Entry 8DEF (electron microscopy, 4.20 A resolution (low resolution: residue-level contacts below are approximate; hydrogen-bond / salt-bridge calls are withheld)); this record covers chains G and K of the 10 polymer chains in the assembly.

Chain G (and K):
Molecule: Spike glycoprotein E2
Organism: Western equine encephalitis virus
Notes: chain K of this document is another copy of the same molecule, construct and numbering; everything in this record applies to it too
UniProtKB: P13897 (POLS_WEEV); residues 4-421 here correspond to UniProt positions 320-737 (UniProt number = residue number + 316)
Chain sequence (418 residues; row label = number of the first residue in the row):
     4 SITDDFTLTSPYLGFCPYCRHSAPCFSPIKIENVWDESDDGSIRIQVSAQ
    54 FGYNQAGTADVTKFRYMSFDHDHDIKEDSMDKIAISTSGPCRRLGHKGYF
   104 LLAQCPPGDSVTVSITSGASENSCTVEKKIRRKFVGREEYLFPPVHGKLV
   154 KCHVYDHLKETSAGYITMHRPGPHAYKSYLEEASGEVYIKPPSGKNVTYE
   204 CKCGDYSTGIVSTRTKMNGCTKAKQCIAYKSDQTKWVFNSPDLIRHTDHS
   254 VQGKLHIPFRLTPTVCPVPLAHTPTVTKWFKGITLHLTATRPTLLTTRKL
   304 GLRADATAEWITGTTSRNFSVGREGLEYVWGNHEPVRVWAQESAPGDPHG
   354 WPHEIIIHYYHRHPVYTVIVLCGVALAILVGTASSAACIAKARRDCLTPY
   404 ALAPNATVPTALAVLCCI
Not modelled in the structure: 4-13, 345-421
UniProt features mapped onto this chain:
  - region: K394 to D398 (Interaction with the capsid protein), T401 to I421 (Transient transmembrane before p62-6K protein processing)
  - lipidation (S-palmitoyl cysteine): C399, C419, C420
  - glycosylation (N-linked (GlcNAc...) asparagine): N199, N321
Disulfide bonds: C19-C127, C22-C28, C94-C108, C155-C269, C204-C229, C206-C223

Chain G / chain K interface:
Contacting residue pairs - 12 pairs, chain G then chain K:
  Y21(G) - F145(K)
  Y21(G) - P146(K)
  R23(G) - R95(K)
  H24(G) - R95(K)
  H24(G) - Q107(K)
  S25(G) - Q107(K)
  D112(G) - R135(K)
  D112(G) - L144(K)
  S113(G) - L144(K)
  T128(G) - F145(K)
  E130(G) - L144(K)
  E130(G) - F145(K)
Other interface residues (no listed pair), chain G (10 interface residues in all): F18, V129
Other interface residues (no listed pair), chain K (8 interface residues in all): V148, R294

In short:
10 residues of chain G and 8 residues of chain K are in contact.
Both chains are Spike glycoprotein E2 (Western equine encephalitis virus). Entry 8DEF (Cryo-EM Structure of
Western Equine Encephalitis Virus VLP in complex with SKW24 fab) was determined by electron microscopy,
deposited together with 8DEE, 8DEQ, 8DUL, 8DUN, 8DWO, 8EEU and 8EEV.
